PDB entry 6HVR | X-ray diffraction, 2.70 A resolution | chains R and S of the 28 polymer chains in the assembly

[Chain R]
Molecule: Proteasome subunit alpha type-5
From: Saccharomyces cerevisiae S288C
Notes: EC 3.4.25.1
Reference sequence: P32379 (PSA5_YEAST); residues -7 to 252 here correspond to UniProt positions 1-260 (UniProt number = residue number + 8)
Sequence (260 residues; row label = number of the first residue in the row; numbers below 1 keep their minus sign (Met-7 is residue -7)):
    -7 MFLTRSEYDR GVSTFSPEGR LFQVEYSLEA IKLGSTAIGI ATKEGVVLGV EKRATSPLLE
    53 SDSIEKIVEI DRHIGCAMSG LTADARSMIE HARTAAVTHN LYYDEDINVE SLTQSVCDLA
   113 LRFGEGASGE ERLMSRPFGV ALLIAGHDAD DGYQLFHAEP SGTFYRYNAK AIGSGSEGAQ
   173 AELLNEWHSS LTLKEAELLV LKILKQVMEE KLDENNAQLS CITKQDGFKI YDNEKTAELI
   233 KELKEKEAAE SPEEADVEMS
Disordered / not traced: -7 to 0, 118-124, 243-252

[Chain S]
Molecule: Proteasome subunit alpha type-6
From: Saccharomyces cerevisiae S288C
Notes: EC 3.4.25.1
Reference sequence: P40302 (PSA6_YEAST); residues 0-233 here correspond to UniProt positions 1-234 (UniProt number = residue number + 1)
Sequence (234 residues; numbered 0 to 233; the number before each row is that of its first residue; numbering starts at 0):
     0 MFRNNYDGDT VTFSPTGRLF QVEYALEAIK QGSVTVGLRS NTHAVLVALK RNADELSSYQ
    60 KKIIKCDEHM GLSLAGLAPD ARVLSNYLRQ QCNYSSLVFN RKLAVERAGH LLCDKAQKNT
   120 QSYGGRPYGV GLLIIGYDKS GAHLLEFQPS GNVTELYGTA IGARSQGAKT YLERTLDTFI
   180 KIDGNPDELI KAGVEAISQS LRDESLTVDN LSIAIVGKDT PFTIYDGEAV AKYI
Disordered / not traced: 0-2
Swiss-Prot annotation at these positions:
  - modified residue: Ser13 (Phosphoserine)
  - cross-link: Lys190 (Glycyl lysine isopeptide (Lys-Gly) (interchain with G-Cter in ubiquitin))

[How chain R and chain S interact]
Contacting residue pairs - 48 pairs, chain R then chain S:
  Arg2(R) - Gly7(S)
  Gly3(R) - Gly7(S)
  Ser5(R) - Arg125(S)
  Thr6(R) - Gly7(S)  hydrogen bond (side chain-backbone)
  Thr6(R) - Gln20(S)
  Phe7(R) - Gln20(S)  hydrogen bond (backbone-side chain)
  Phe7(R) - Tyr23(S)
  Phe7(R) - Ala24(S)  hydrophobic
  Phe7(R) - Leu76(S)  hydrophobic
  Phe7(R) - Arg125(S)
  Phe7(R) - Pro126(S)
  Phe7(R) - Gly128(S)
  Ser8(R) - Tyr23(S)
  Pro9(R) - Tyr23(S)  hydrophobic
  Pro9(R) - Glu26(S)
  Glu10(R) - Glu26(S)
  Glu10(R) - Gln30(S)
  Gly11(R) - Tyr23(S)
  Gly11(R) - Ala27(S)
  Leu13(R) - Arg125(S)
  Gln106(R) - Arg81(S)  hydrogen bond
  Asp110(R) - Arg81(S)  salt bridge
  Leu113(R) - Pro78(S)  hydrophobic
  Leu113(R) - Asp79(S)
  Leu113(R) - Arg125(S)
  Ser153(R) - Pro78(S)
  Gly154(R) - Pro78(S)
  Thr155(R) - Gln59(S)
  Thr155(R) - Pro78(S)
  Phe156(R) - Gln59(S)
  Tyr157(R) - Arg50(S)  hydrogen bond (side chain-backbone)
  Tyr157(R) - Ala52(S)
  Tyr157(R) - Ser56(S)
  Tyr157(R) - Ser57(S)
  Tyr157(R) - Gln59(S)
  Arg158(R) - Ser56(S)
  Arg158(R) - Ser57(S)  hydrogen bond (backbone-backbone)
  Tyr159(R) - Ala52(S)
  Tyr159(R) - Asp53(S)
  Tyr159(R) - Leu55(S)
  Tyr159(R) - Ser56(S)
  Asn160(R) - Leu55(S)  hydrogen bond (backbone-backbone)
  Ala161(R) - Leu55(S)
  Gln172(R) - Asp53(S)  hydrogen bond
  Gln172(R) - Leu55(S)
  Leu176(R) - Glu54(S)
  Leu176(R) - Leu55(S)  hydrophobic
  Trp179(R) - Leu55(S)  hydrophobic
Interface residues without a listed pair, chain R (27 interface residues in all): Glu117, Leu175
Interface residues without a listed pair, chain S (26 interface residues in all): Asp6, Asn51, Tyr122, Gly123

[In short]
The interface between chain R and chain S involves 27 residues on one side and 26 on the other, with 7
hydrogen bonds and 1 salt bridge. Polar pairs include Asp110(R)-Arg81(S), Thr6(R)-Gly7(S) and
Phe7(R)-Gln20(S).
Chain R is Proteasome subunit alpha type-5 and chain S is Proteasome subunit alpha type-6, both from
Saccharomyces cerevisiae S288C; the structure, Yeast 20S proteasome with human beta2i (1-53) in complex with
16, was determined by X-ray diffraction, deposited together with 6HTB, 6HTC, 6HTD, 6HTP, 6HTR, 6HUB and 30
further entries.
